Entry 8S6E (X-ray diffraction, 1.95 A resolution); this record covers chains A and B.

# Chain A
Molecule: MenW.01 Heavy chain
Organism: Mus musculus
Amino-acid sequence (224 residues; numbered 1 to 224; the number before each row is that of its first residue):
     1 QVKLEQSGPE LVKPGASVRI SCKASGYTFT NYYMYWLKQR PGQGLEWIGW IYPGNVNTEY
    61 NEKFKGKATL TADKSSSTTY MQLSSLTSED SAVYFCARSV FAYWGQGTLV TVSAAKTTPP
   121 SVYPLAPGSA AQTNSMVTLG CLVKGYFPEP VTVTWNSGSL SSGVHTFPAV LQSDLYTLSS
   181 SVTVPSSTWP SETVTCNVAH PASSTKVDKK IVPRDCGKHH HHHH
Disulfide bonds: Cys22-Cys96, Cys141-Cys196

# Chain B
Molecule: MenW.01 Light chain
Organism: Mus musculus
Amino-acid sequence (214 residues; numbered 225 to 438; the number before each row is that of its first residue):
   225 DIVLTQSPSS LSASLGERVS LTCRASQDIG SRLNWLQQKP DGTIKRLIHG TSNLDSGVPK
   285 RFSGSRSGSD YSLTISSLES EDFVDYYCLQ YDSSPFTIGS GTRLEIKRAD AAPTVSIFPP
   345 SSEQLTSGGA SVVCFLNNFY PKDINVKWKI DGSERQNGVL NSWTDQDSKD STYSMSSTLT
   405 LTKDEYERHN SYTCEATHKT STSPIVKSFN RNEC
Disulfide bonds: Cys247-Cys312, Cys358-Cys418
Ion coordination: Na+ near Thr417 (its only coordinating residue here)

# Interface between chain A and chain B
Inter-chain disulfides: Cys216(A)-Cys438(B)
Residue-residue contacts - 69 pairs, chain A then chain B:
  Tyr35(A) - Phe320(B)
  Leu37(A) - Ile322(B)  hydrophobic
  Gln39(A) - Gln262(B)  hydrogen bond
  Gln39(A) - Tyr311(B)  hydrogen bond
  Gln43(A) - Tyr311(B)
  Gly44(A) - Tyr311(B)
  Leu45(A) - Leu260(B)  hydrophobic
  Leu45(A) - Ile268(B)  hydrophobic
  Leu45(A) - Tyr311(B)
  Leu45(A) - Ile322(B)
  Glu46(A) - Ile322(B)
  Trp47(A) - Pro319(B)  hydrophobic
  Trp47(A) - Phe320(B)
  Trp47(A) - Ile322(B)
  Glu59(A) - Ser318(B)  hydrogen bond
  Phe95(A) - Gln262(B)
  Phe95(A) - Gly266(B)
  Phe95(A) - Ile268(B)  hydrophobic
  Val100(A) - Asn258(B)  hydrogen bond (backbone-side chain)
  Val100(A) - Arg270(B)  hydrogen bond (backbone-side chain)
  Val100(A) - Tyr315(B)  hydrophobic
  Phe101(A) - Arg270(B)
  Phe101(A) - Leu313(B)  hydrophobic
  Phe101(A) - Phe320(B)  hydrophobic
  Ala102(A) - Arg270(B)
  Trp104(A) - Leu260(B)  hydrophobic
  Trp104(A) - Ile268(B)
  Tyr123(A) - Ser345(B)
  Tyr123(A) - Glu347(B)
  Tyr123(A) - Gln348(B)
  Pro124(A) - Ser345(B)
  Leu125(A) - Phe342(B)
  Leu125(A) - Phe359(B)  hydrophobic
  Ala126(A) - Phe342(B)
  Ala126(A) - Pro343(B)
  Pro127(A) - Phe342(B)
  Gly128(A) - Ile341(B)
  Gly128(A) - Pro343(B)
  Thr138(A) - Ser340(B)
  Thr138(A) - Phe342(B)
  Thr138(A) - Phe359(B)
  Thr138(A) - Asn361(B)
  Leu139(A) - Phe359(B)
  Leu142(A) - Ser355(B)
  Lys144(A) - Gln348(B)
  Lys144(A) - Ser355(B)
  His165(A) - Asn361(B)  hydrogen bond
  His165(A) - Ser398(B)  hydrogen bond
  Phe167(A) - Phe359(B)  hydrophobic
  Phe167(A) - Asn361(B)
  Phe167(A) - Ser386(B)
  Phe167(A) - Thr388(B)
  Phe167(A) - Ser398(B)
  Phe167(A) - Met399(B)
  Phe167(A) - Ser400(B)
  Pro168(A) - Ser386(B)  hydrogen bond (backbone-side chain)
  Pro168(A) - Trp387(B)
  Gln172(A) - Leu384(B)
  Ser179(A) - Phe359(B)
  Ser180(A) - Phe359(B)
  Ser181(A) - Phe359(B)
  Ser181(A) - Asn361(B)  hydrogen bond
  Lys209(A) - Glu347(B)  salt bridge
  Arg214(A) - Pro343(B)
  Arg214(A) - Pro344(B)  hydrogen bond (side chain-backbone)
  Asp215(A) - Cys438(B)
  Cys216(A) - Cys438(B)  disulfide
  His221(A) - Ser346(B)  hydrogen bond
  His221(A) - Glu347(B)
Also at the interface, not in a pair above, chain A (44 interface residues in all): Asn61, Val122, Gly140, Thr166, Val170, Gly217, His219, His220
Also at the interface, not in a pair above, chain B (38 interface residues in all): Thr350, Val357, Asn362, Asn385, Thr404

# Summary
44 residues of chain A face 38 of chain B across their interface, with 1 disulfide bond, 11 hydrogen bonds and
1 salt bridge. Polar pairs include Lys209(A)-Glu347(B), Gln39(A)-Gln262(B) and Gln39(A)-Tyr311(B).
Here chain A is MenW.01 Heavy chain and chain B is MenW.01 Light chain, both from Mus musculus. Entry 8S6E
(Monoclonal antibody MenW targeting serogroup W of Neisseria meningitidis) was determined by X-ray
diffraction.
